3IVQ - chains A and C; structure by X-ray diffraction, 2.10 A resolution.

Chain A:
Protein: Speckle-type POZ protein
Source organism: Homo sapiens
UniProt: O43791 (SPOP_HUMAN); residue numbers follow UniProt; this construct covers 28-166
Amino-acid sequence (145 residues; each row starts with the number of its first residue):
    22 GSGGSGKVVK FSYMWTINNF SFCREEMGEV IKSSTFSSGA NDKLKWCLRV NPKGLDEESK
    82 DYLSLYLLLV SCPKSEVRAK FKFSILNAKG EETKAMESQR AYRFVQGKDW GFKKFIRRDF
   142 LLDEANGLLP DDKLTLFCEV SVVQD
Unresolved in the structure: 22-24, 62-63
Construct notes: expression tag (22-27)
Swiss-Prot annotation at these positions:
  - region: Y123 to F133 (Important for binding substrate proteins)
  - natural variant: Y83 (Y83C: In NSDVS2), R121 (R121Q: In NSDVS1), G132 (G132V: In NSDVS2), R138 (R138C: In NSDVS2), D144 (D144N: In NSDVS1)
  - mutagenesis: Y87 (Y87A: Strongly reduced affinity for substrate proteins), Y123 (Y123A: Strongly reduced affinity for substrate proteins), D130 (D130A: Strongly reduced affinity for substrate proteins), W131 (W131A: Strongly reduced affinity for substrate proteins), F133 (F133A: Strongly reduced affinity for substrate proteins)
What the authors report for this chain:
  - mutagenesis - D130A, W131A: decreased binding to Puc

Chain C:
Protein: CiSBC2
Amino-acid sequence (12 residues; row label = number of the first residue in the row):
  1356 NTLFPDVSSS TH
Unresolved in the structure: 1356-1359

Interface between chain A and chain C:
Contacting residue pairs - 24 pairs, chain A then chain C:
  R70(A) with S1365(C), hydrogen bond; T1366(C)
  L76(A) with S1365(C)
  Y87(A) with S1363(C); S1364(C); S1365(C)
  L89(A) with T1366(C)
  F102(A) with V1362(C), hydrophobic
  Q120(A) with P1360(C)
  Y123(A) with V1362(C)
  G128(A) with T1366(C)
  K129(A) with S1364(C), hydrogen bond; T1366(C); H1367(C)
  D130(A) with S1364(C), hydrogen bond (backbone-side chain); S1365(C), hydrogen bond (side chain-backbone); T1366(C), hydrogen bond (backbone-side chain)
  W131(A) with S1363(C); S1364(C)
  G132(A) with V1362(C); S1363(C), hydrogen bond (backbone-backbone)
  F133(A) with D1361(C); V1362(C), hydrophobic
  K134(A) with S1363(C)
Also at the interface, not in a pair above, chain A (15 interface residues in all): S119
From the paper, about this interface:
  - specific contacts: F102(A)-V1362(C) (hydrophobic contact), Y123(A)-V1362(C) (hydrophobic contact), W131(A)-V1362(C) (hydrophobic contact), F133(A)-V1362(C) (hydrophobic contact)
  - interface residues, chain A: Y87(A), D130(A)

Summary:
15 residues of chain A and 8 residues of chain C are in contact, with 6 hydrogen bonds. Polar pairs include
R70(A)-S1365(C), K129(A)-S1364(C) and D130(A)-S1364(C). The authors report hydrophobic contacts between
F102(A) and V1362(C), Y123(A) and V1362(C) and W131(A) and V1362(C) among others. The paper reports that D130A
and W131A of chain A reduce binding to Puc; interface residues Y87(A) and D130(A).
Chain A is Speckle-type POZ protein (Homo sapiens) and chain C is CiSBC2; the structure, Structures of
SPOP-Substrate Complexes: Insights into Molecular Architectures of BTB-Cul3 Ubiquitin Ligases:
SPOPMATH-CiSBC2, was determined by X-ray diffraction (same publication as 3HQH, 3HQI, 3HQL, 3HQM, 3HSV, 3HU6,
3HVE and 3IVV).
